PDB entry 8IZ3 | X-ray diffraction, 2.18 A resolution | chain A

Chain A:
Protein: Green fluorescent protein
From: Aequorea victoria
Reference sequence: P42212 (GFP_AEQVI); aligned to UniProt positions 2-238 over residues 2-238
Chain sequence (243 residues; numbered 0 to 244; 2 numbers in that range are skipped by the numbering (no residue carries them; nothing is unmodelled there); the number before each row is that of its first residue; numbering starts at 0):
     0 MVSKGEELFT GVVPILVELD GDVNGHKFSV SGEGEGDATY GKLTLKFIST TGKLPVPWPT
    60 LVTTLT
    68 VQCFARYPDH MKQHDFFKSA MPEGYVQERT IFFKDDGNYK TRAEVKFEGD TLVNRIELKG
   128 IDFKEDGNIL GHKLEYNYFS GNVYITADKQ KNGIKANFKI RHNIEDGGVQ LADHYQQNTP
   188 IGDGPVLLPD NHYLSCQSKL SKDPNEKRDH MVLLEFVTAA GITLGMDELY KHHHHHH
Unresolved in the structure: 229-244
Differences from the reference sequence: initiating methionine (0); expression tag (1, 239-244); engineered mutation Ser-48 (Cys in P42212), Leu-64 (Phe in P42212), Ala-72 (Ser in P42212), Phe-146 (Asn in P42212), Gly-148 (His in P42212), Thr-153 (Met in P42212), Ala-163 (Val in P42212), Gly-175 (Ser in P42212), Cys-203 (Thr in P42212), Lys-206 (Ala in P42212), Leu-231 (His in P42212); chromophore (65, 65)
Modified positions: Thr-65 (chromophore; CRO)
Covalent attachments: covalent link Thr-65/Val-68

Summary:
Chain A is Green fluorescent protein (Aequorea victoria); the structure, Single excitation and two emissions
pH sensor protein(SITE-pHorin)_pH5.5, was determined by X-ray diffraction, deposited together with 8IYY, 8IYZ,
8IZ0, 8IZ1 and 8IZ2.
